PDB entry 8J19 | electron microscopy, 3.23 A resolution | chains R and A of the 5 polymer chains in the assembly

[Chain R]
Molecule: G-protein coupled receptor 84
Organism: Homo sapiens
UniProtKB: Q9NQS5 (GPR84_HUMAN); residues 1-396 here = UniProt positions 1-396
Sequence (406 residues; row label = number of the first residue in the row; numbers below 1 keep their minus sign (His-9 is residue -9)):
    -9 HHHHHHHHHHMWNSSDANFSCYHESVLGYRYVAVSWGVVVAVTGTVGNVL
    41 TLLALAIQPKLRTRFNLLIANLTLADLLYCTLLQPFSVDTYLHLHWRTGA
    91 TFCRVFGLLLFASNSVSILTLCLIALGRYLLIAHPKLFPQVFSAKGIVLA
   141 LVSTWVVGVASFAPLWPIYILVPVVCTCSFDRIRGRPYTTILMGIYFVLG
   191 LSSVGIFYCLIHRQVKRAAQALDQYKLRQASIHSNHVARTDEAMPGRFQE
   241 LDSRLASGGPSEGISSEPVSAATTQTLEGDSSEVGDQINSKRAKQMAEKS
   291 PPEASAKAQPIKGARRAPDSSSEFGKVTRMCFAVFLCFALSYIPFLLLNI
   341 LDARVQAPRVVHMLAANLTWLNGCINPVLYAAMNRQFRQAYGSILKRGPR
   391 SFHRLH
Not modelled in the structure: -9 to 7, 218-312, 386-396
Differences from the reference sequence: expression tag (-9 to 0)
Disulfides: Cys11-Cys166
Residues lining bound ligands: 6-nonylpyridine-2,4-diol (SWO): Tyr69, Leu100, Phe101, Asn104, Ser105, Ile108, Phe152, Val162, Val165, Thr167, Ser169, Arg172, Leu182, Met183, Tyr186, Phe335, Leu336, Ala356, Thr359, Trp360
Swiss-Prot annotation at these positions:
  - modified residue: Ser221 (Phosphoserine), Ser224 (Phosphoserine), Thr263 (Phosphothreonine), Thr264 (Phosphothreonine)
  - glycosylation (N-linked (GlcNAc...) asparagine): Asn3, Asn8
  - mutagenesis: Thr263 (T263A: More than 50% loss of interaction with ARR3), Thr264 (T264A: More than 50% loss of interaction with ARR3)
What the authors report for this chain:
  - contacts within the chain: Tyr69-Trp360 (pi stacking), Cys93-Cys168 (disulfide), Asn104-Tyr332, Arg118-Tyr198 (hydrogen bond), Phe170-Arg172 (cation-pi contact), Asn104-Thr359 (hydrogen bond)
  - binding site for 6-nonylpyridine-2,4-diol: Leu100, Phe101, Ile108, Phe152, Val165, Ser169, Arg172, Leu182, Phe335, Trp360
  - mutagenesis - R172A, F335A: abolished signaling in response to 6-nonylpyridine-2,4-diol
  - mutagenesis - F152A (4-50-fold), L182A (4-50-fold), R349A (50-fold), H352A (40-fold): decreased signaling in response to 6-nonylpyridine-2,4-diol
  - mutagenesis - N104A (50- and 200-fold), N104A/T359A (50- and 200-fold), Y332F: decreased signaling
  - mutagenesis - T359A: unchanged signaling in response to either LY237 or 3-OH-C12
  - mutagenesis - Y332A: abolished signaling
  - mutagenesis - Y215A: unchanged binding to Guanine nucleotide-binding protein G(i) subunit alpha-1 (chain A)

[Chain A]
Molecule: Guanine nucleotide-binding protein G(i) subunit alpha-1
Organism: Homo sapiens
UniProtKB: P63096 (GNAI1_HUMAN); residues 1-354 here = UniProt positions 1-354
Sequence (354 residues; row label = number of the first residue in the row):
     1 MGCTLSAEDKAAVERSKMIDRNLREDGEKAAREVKLLLLGAGESGKNTIV
    51 KQMKIIHEAGYSEEECKQYKAVVYSNTIQSIIAIIRAMGRLKIDFGDSAR
   101 ADDARQLFVLAGAAEEGFMTAELAGVIKRLWKDSGVQACFNRSREYQLND
   151 SAAYYLNDLDRIAQPNYIPTQQDVLRTRVKTTGIVETHFTFKDLHFKMFD
   201 VGAQRSERKKWIHCFEGVTAIIFCVALSDYDLVLAEDEEMNRMHASMKLF
   251 DSICNNKWFTDTSIILFLNKKDLFEEKIKKSPLTICYPEYAGSNTYEEAA
   301 AYIQCQFEDLNKRKDTKEIYTHFTCSTDTKNVQFVFDAVTDVIIKNNLKD
   351 CGLF
Not modelled in the structure: 1-3, 56-181, 235-240
Differences from the reference sequence: engineered mutation Asn47 (Ser in P63096), Ala203 (Gly in P63096), Ala245 (Glu in P63096), Ser326 (Ala in P63096)
Swiss-Prot annotation at these positions:
  - region: Lys35 to Lys46, Thr48 (G1 motif), Asp173 to Thr181 (G2 motif), Phe196 to Gly202, Gln204, Arg205 (G3 motif), Ile265 to Asp272 (G4 motif), Thr324, Cys325, Thr327 to Thr329 (G5 motif)
  - binding site (GTP): Glu43 to Lys46, Thr48, Ser151, Leu175 to Thr181, Asp200 to Gly202, Gln204, Asn269 to Asp272
  - binding site (Mg(2+)): Thr181
  - modified residue: Arg178 (ADP-ribosylarginine), Gln204 (Deamidated glutamine), Cys351 (ADP-ribosylcysteine)
  - lipidation: Gly2 (N-myristoyl glycine), Cys3 (S-palmitoyl cysteine)
  - natural variant: Gly40 (G40C: In NEDHISB; G40R: In NEDHISB), Gly45 (G45D: In NEDHISB), Thr48 (T48I: In NEDHISB; T48K: In NEDHISB), Gln52 (Q52P: In NEDHISB), Ser75 (deletion: In NEDHISB; uncertain significance), Gln172 (deletion: In NEDHISB), Asp173 (D173V: In NEDHISB), Glu186 to Phe189 (deletion: In NEDHISB; uncertain significance), Cys224 (C224Y: In NEDHISB), Lys270 (K270N: In NEDHISB; K270R: In NEDHISB), Asp272 (D272G: In NEDHISB), Val332 (V332E: In NEDHISB; uncertain significance)
  - mutagenesis: Gly42 (G42R: Abolishes switch to an activated conformation and dissociation from beta and gamma subunits upon GTP binding. Abolishes interaction with RGS family members), Glu116 (E116L: Enhances interaction (inactive GDP-bound) with RGS14), Gln147 (Q147L: Enhances interaction (inactive GDP-bound) with RGS14)

[Interface between chain R and chain A]
Contacting residue pairs - 32 pairs, chain R then chain A:
  Phe55(R) with Cys351(A)
  Arg118(R) with Cys351(A), hydrogen bond (side chain-backbone)
  Leu121(R) with Asn347(A), hydrogen bond (backbone-side chain); Cys351(A), hydrophobic
  Ile122(R) with Ile344(A); Asn347(A); Leu348(A), hydrophobic
  Pro125(R) with Asn347(A)
  Lys126(R) with Asp193(A), salt bridge
  Ile201(R) with Leu353(A), hydrophobic
  Val205(R) with Leu348(A), hydrophobic
  Ala211(R) with Asp337(A)
  Leu212(R) with Tyr320(A), hydrophobic; Phe334(A), hydrophobic; Asp337(A); Asp341(A)
  Tyr215(R) with Gln333(A); Phe334(A), hydrophobic; Asp337(A), hydrogen bond
  Leu217(R) with Ala301(A), hydrophobic; Phe323(A), hydrophobic
  Phe314(R) with Phe354(A), hydrophobic
  Lys316(R) with Leu353(A), hydrogen bond (side chain-backbone); Phe354(A)
  Val317(R) with Leu348(A), hydrophobic; Phe354(A), hydrophobic
  Met320(R) with Leu353(A), hydrophobic
  Met373(R) with Gly352(A); Phe354(A)
  Asn374(R) with Gly352(A)
  Arg375(R) with Lys349(A); Phe354(A), hydrogen bond (side chain-backbone)
Other interface residues (no listed pair), chain R (24 interface residues in all): Thr53, Tyr198, Ala208, Cys321, Gln376
Other interface residues (no listed pair), chain A (23 interface residues in all): Arg32, Tyr296, Glu297, Gln304, His322, Ala338, Asp350
From the paper, about this interface:
  - residue pairs: Arg118(R)-Cys351(A) (backbone contact), Ala211(R)-Asp337(A) (backbone contact), Tyr215(R)-Asp337(A) (hydrogen bond), Phe314(R)-Phe354(A) (pi stacking), Lys316(R)-Phe354(A), Arg375(R)-Phe354(A), Asp193(A)-Lys126(R) (backbone contact)
  - interface residues, chain R: Leu121(R), Ile122(R), Ile201(R), Val317(R), Met320(R)
  - interface residues, chain A: Ile344(A), Leu348(A), Cys351(A), Leu353(A)

[In short]
24 residues of chain R and 23 residues of chain A are in contact, with 5 hydrogen bonds and 1 salt bridge.
Among the polar pairs are Lys126(R)-Asp193(A), Arg118(R)-Cys351(A) and Leu121(R)-Asn347(A). The paper
describes backbone contacts between Arg118(R) and Cys351(A), Ala211(R) and Asp337(A) and Asp193(A) and
Lys126(R); a hydrogen bond between Tyr215(R) and Asp337(A); pi stacking between Phe314(R) and Phe354(A). The
paper reports a binding site for 6-nonylpyridine-2,4-diol at Leu100(R), Phe101(R) and Ile108(R) among others;
F152A, L182A and R349A of chain R, among others, reduce signaling in response to 6-nonylpyridine-2,4-diol; 12
substitutions were tested in all.
Here chain R is G-protein coupled receptor 84 and chain A is Guanine nucleotide-binding protein G(i) subunit
alpha-1, both from Homo sapiens. Entry 8J19 (Cryo-EM structure of the LY237-bound GPR84 receptor-Gi complex)
was determined by electron microscopy, deposited together with 8J18 and 8J1A.
